Entry 3TAL (X-ray diffraction, 3.15 A resolution); this record covers chains A and B.

# Chain A (and B)
Protein: DNA double-strand break repair protein nurA
From: Pyrococcus furiosus
Notes: chain B of this document is another copy of the same molecule, construct and numbering; everything in this record applies to it too
UniProt: Q8U1N8 (Q8U1N8_PYRFU); residue numbers follow UniProt; this construct covers 1-451
Sequence (471 residues; numbered -19 to 451; the number before each row is that of its first residue; numbers below 1 keep their minus sign (Mse-19 is residue -19)):
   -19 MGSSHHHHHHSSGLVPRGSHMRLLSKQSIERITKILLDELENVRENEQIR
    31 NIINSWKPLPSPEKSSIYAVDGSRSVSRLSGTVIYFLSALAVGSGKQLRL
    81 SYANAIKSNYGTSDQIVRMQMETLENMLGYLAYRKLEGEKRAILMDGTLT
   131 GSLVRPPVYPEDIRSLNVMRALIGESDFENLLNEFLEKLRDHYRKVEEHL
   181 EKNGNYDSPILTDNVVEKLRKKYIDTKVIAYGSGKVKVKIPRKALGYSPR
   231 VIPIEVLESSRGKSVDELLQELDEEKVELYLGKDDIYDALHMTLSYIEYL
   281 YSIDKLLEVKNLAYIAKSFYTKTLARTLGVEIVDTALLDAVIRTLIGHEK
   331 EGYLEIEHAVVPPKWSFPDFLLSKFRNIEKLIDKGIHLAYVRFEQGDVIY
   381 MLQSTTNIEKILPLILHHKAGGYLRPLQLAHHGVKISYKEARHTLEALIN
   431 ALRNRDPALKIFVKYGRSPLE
Unresolved in the structure: -19 to 5, 223-229, 416-418, 440-451 (chain B: -19 to 4, 209-214, 307-309, 327-329, 401-403, 441-451)
Construct notes: expression tag (-19 to 0)
Modified residues: Mse-19, Mse1 (selenomethionine); Mse99, Mse101, Mse107, Mse125, Mse149, Mse272, Mse381 (selenomethionine; parent Met)
Curated features (UniProtKB/Swiss-Prot):
  - binding site (Mn(2+)): Asp51, Asp126
  - mutagenesis: Glu105 (E105A: Lack of endonuclease activity. Weak 5' exonuclease activity, but efficient 3' exo- and 5' endonuclease activities in the presence of HerA), His411 (H411A: Lack of nuclease activity. Weak activity in the presence of HerA)
Metal / ion sites: Mn2+ site 1: Asp51, Asp126; Mn2+ site 2: Asp51, His411
From the paper describing this entry:
  - Mn2+ coordination: Asp51, His411
  - catalytic residues: Glu105, His411
  - mutagenesis - R11A/I12E/S60Y, E105A, H411A: abolished catalytic activity
  - mutagenesis - H411A: decreased catalytic activity on in the presence of PfHerA
  - mutagenesis - K297E/Y380F/Y403F, K415E/K419E: abolished catalytic activity on In the absence of PfHerA
  - mutagenesis - R323E/R435E: unchanged catalytic activity
  - mutagenesis - K415E/K419E: unchanged catalytic activity on in the presence of PfHerA
  - mutagenesis - K297E/Y380F/Y403F: abolished catalytic activity on in the presence of PfHerA
  - mutagenesis - K297E/Y380F/Y403F: unchanged stability

# How chain A and chain B interact
Pairs across the interface (107):
  Lys6(A) with Asp187(B)
  Gln7(A) with Asp187(B), hydrogen bond (side chain-backbone)
  Ser8(A) with Ala83(B), hydrogen bond (side chain-backbone)
  Ile9(A) with Leu428(B), hydrophobic
  Arg11(A) with Asn194(B)
  Ile12(A) with Ala85(B), hydrophobic; Leu425(B), hydrophobic
  Ile15(A) with Asn84(B); Ala85(B)
  Leu16(A) with Thr62(B)
  Leu17(A) with Leu432(B), hydrophobic
  Glu19(A) with Lys87(B)
  Glu21(A) with Arg433(B), salt bridge
  Ser60(A) with Ser298(B); Asp314(B), hydrogen bond; Leu317(B)
  Gly61(A) with Asp314(B), hydrogen bond (backbone-side chain)
  Tyr82(A) with Arg11(B), hydrogen bond
  Ala83(A) with Ser5(B); Ser8(B); Arg11(B), hydrogen bond (backbone-side chain)
  Asn84(A) with Arg11(B), hydrogen bond; Ile15(B)
  Ala85(A) with Ile15(B)
  Lys87(A) with Glu19(B), salt bridge
  Asn89(A) with Tyr300(B); Lys302(B)
  Tyr90(A) with Arg98(B); Tyr139(B); Tyr300(B), hydrophobic
  Gly91(A) with Tyr139(B), hydrogen bond (backbone-side chain)
  Arg135(A) with Tyr90(B), hydrogen bond
  Tyr139(A) with Tyr90(B), hydrophobic
  Pro140(A) with Arg230(B)
  Arg144(A) with Pro229(B); Arg230(B)
  Asn147(A) with Val231(B)
  Asp187(A) with Gln7(B), hydrogen bond (backbone-side chain)
  Asn194(A) with Arg11(B)
  Arg230(A) with Pro233(B); Ile234(B), hydrogen bond (backbone-backbone)
  Val231(A) with Val231(B), hydrophobic; Ile232(B)
  Ile232(A) with Val231(B); Ile232(B), hydrogen bond (backbone-backbone); Ile234(B), hydrophobic; Leu237(B), hydrophobic
  Pro233(A) with Arg230(B)
  Ile234(A) with Ser228(B); Pro229(B); Arg230(B), hydrogen bond (backbone-backbone); Ile232(B), hydrophobic
  Leu237(A) with Val245(B); Leu249(B), hydrophobic; Leu252(B), hydrophobic
  Ser240(A) with Val245(B)
  Arg241(A) with Asp246(B), salt bridge; Leu249(B)
  Gly242(A) with Asp246(B)
  Lys243(A) with Ser244(B); Val245(B), hydrogen bond (backbone-backbone)
  Ser244(A) with Lys243(B); Ser244(B); Val245(B)
  Val245(A) with Ser240(B); Arg241(B); Gly242(B); Lys243(B), hydrogen bond (backbone-backbone); Ser244(B); Val245(B); Leu248(B), hydrophobic
  Asp246(A) with Arg241(B); Gly242(B), hydrogen bond (side chain-backbone); Lys243(B)
  Leu248(A) with Leu237(B), hydrophobic; Val245(B), hydrophobic
  Leu249(A) with Leu237(B), hydrophobic; Glu238(B); Arg241(B)
  Ser298(A) with Arg58(B)
  Phe299(A) with Arg58(B)
  Thr301(A) with Gly61(B)
  Lys302(A) with Lys87(B); Asp268(B), salt bridge
  Arg306(A) with Asp264(B), salt bridge; Asp265(B), salt bridge; Asp268(B), salt bridge
  Asp314(A) with Ser60(B), hydrogen bond; Gly61(B)
  Thr315(A) with Lys440(B)
  Ala316(A) with Ser60(B); Lys440(B)
  Asp319(A) with Asp436(B); Lys440(B), salt bridge
  Ala320(A) with Asn434(B), hydrogen bond (backbone-side chain); Asp436(B), hydrogen bond (backbone-side chain)
  Val378(A) with Lys440(B)
  Ile379(A) with Lys440(B)
  Leu425(A) with Ile12(B), hydrophobic
  Leu428(A) with Ile9(B), hydrophobic
  Leu432(A) with Thr13(B)
  Arg433(A) with Leu17(B)
  Asn434(A) with Leu20(B); Ala320(B)
  Asp436(A) with Ala316(B); Asp319(B); Ala320(B), hydrogen bond (side chain-backbone)
Also at the interface, not in a pair above, chain A (78 interface residues in all): Leu20, Thr62, Ile64, Ser88, Val148, Glu238, Leu252, Asp264, Lys297, Tyr300, Thr303, Val321, Arg323, Thr324, Ile429, Pro437, Leu439
Also at the interface, not in a pair above, chain B (73 interface residues in all): Glu10, Lys14, Leu16, Glu21, Ile64, Tyr82, Ser88, Ser188, Tyr227, Val378, Pro437, Leu439

# Summary
The interface between chain A and chain B involves 78 residues on one side and 73 on the other, with 20
hydrogen bonds and 8 salt bridges. Among the polar pairs are Glu21(A)-Arg433(B), Lys87(A)-Glu19(B) and
Arg241(A)-Asp246(B). The paper reports catalytic residues Glu105(A) and His411(A); R11A/I12E/S60Y, E105A and
H411A of chain A abolish catalytic activity; 6 substitutions were tested in all.
Both chains are DNA double-strand break repair protein nurA (Pyrococcus furiosus). Entry 3TAL (Crystal
structure of NurA with manganese) was determined by X-ray diffraction (same publication as 3TAI and 3TAZ).
